Entry 9MQI (electron microscopy, 3.30 A resolution); this record covers chains C and H of the 4 polymer chains in the assembly.

== Chain C ==
Name: Nanobody 6M
Organism: synthetic construct
Notes: antibody fragment or engineered binder
Sequence (131 residues; row label = number of the first residue in the row):
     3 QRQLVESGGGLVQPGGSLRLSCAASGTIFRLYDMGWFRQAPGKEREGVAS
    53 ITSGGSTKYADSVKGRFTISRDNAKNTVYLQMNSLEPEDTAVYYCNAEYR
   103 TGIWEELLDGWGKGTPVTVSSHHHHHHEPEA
Not modelled in the structure: 3, 28-30, 124-133
Disulfide bonds: Cys24-Cys97

== Chain H ==
Name: NabFab Heavy Chain
Organism: synthetic construct
Sequence (239 residues; numbered -2 to 221 plus 24 insertion-coded residues; 9 numbers in that range are skipped by the numbering (no residue carries them; nothing is unmodelled there); the number before each row is that of its first residue; a row labelled like 51A-51E holds insertion residues (51A, then the next letters in order); numbers below 1 keep their minus sign (Glu-2 is residue -2)):
    -2 EISEVQLVESGGGLVQPGGSLRLSCAASGFNFSYYSIHWVRQAPGKGLEW
    48 VAYI
51A-51E SSSSS
    56 YTSYADSVKGRFTISADTSKNTAYLQMNSLRAEDTAVYYCARGYQYWQYH
   106 ASWYWNGGLDYWGQGTLVTVSSASTKGPSVFPLAPS
141A-141G SKSTSGG
   142 TAALGCLVKDY
152A-152D FPEP
   153 VTVSW
157A-157H NSGALTSG
   163 VHTFPAVLQSSGLYSLSSVVTVPSSSLGTQTYICNVNHKPSNTKVDKKVE
   213 PKSCDKTHT
Not modelled in the structure: -2 to 1, 51A-51E, 62, 73-75, 141A-141G, 152A-152D, 157A-157H, 173-176, 184-193, 208-209, 214-221
Disulfide bonds: Cys22-Cys95, Cys147-Cys196

== How chain C and chain H interact ==
Residue-residue contacts (27; chain C residue first):
  Gly11(C) - Tyr109(H)  hydrogen bond (backbone-side chain)
  Gly12(C) - Tyr109(H)  hydrogen bond (backbone-side chain)
  Leu13(C) - Tyr109(H)  hydrophobic
  Gln41(C) - Tyr32(H)  hydrogen bond
  Gln41(C) - Tyr99(H)
  Ala42(C) - Tyr99(H)
  Pro43(C) - Arg97(H)  hydrogen bond (backbone-side chain)
  Pro43(C) - Tyr99(H)
  Pro43(C) - Gly112(H)
  Pro43(C) - Asp115(H)
  Pro43(C) - Tyr116(H)
  Gly44(C) - Tyr116(H)  hydrogen bond (backbone-side chain)
  Arg47(C) - Tyr31(H)
  Thr92(C) - Trp110(H)
  Val94(C) - Tyr99(H)  hydrophobic
  Val94(C) - Trp110(H)  hydrophobic
  Tyr96(C) - His105(H)
  Trp113(C) - Tyr31(H)  hydrogen bond
  Lys115(C) - Tyr101(H)
  Lys115(C) - Tyr104(H)
  Lys115(C) - His105(H)  hydrogen bond (backbone-side chain)
  Gly116(C) - Tyr104(H)  hydrogen bond (backbone-side chain)
  Pro118(C) - His105(H)
  Pro118(C) - Tyr109(H)  hydrogen bond (backbone-side chain)
  Pro118(C) - Trp110(H)  hydrophobic
  Val119(C) - Trp110(H)
  Thr120(C) - Tyr109(H)
Other interface residues (no listed pair), chain C (21 interface residues in all): Glu8, Lys45, Glu46, Ala93
Other interface residues (no listed pair), chain H (15 interface residues in all): Gly26, Asn28, Trp108

== Summary ==
The interface between chain C and chain H involves 21 residues on one side and 15 on the other, with 9
hydrogen bonds. Among the polar pairs are Gly11(C)-Tyr109(H), Gly12(C)-Tyr109(H) and Gln41(C)-Tyr32(H).
Chain C is Nanobody 6M and chain H is NabFab Heavy Chain, both from synthetic construct; the structure,
Inactive Mu-Opioid Receptor with Nb6M, NabFab, and isoquinuclidine compound #020_E1, was determined by
electron microscopy (same publication as 9MQH, 9MQJ, 9MQK and 9MQL).
